4Y2C - chain A; structure by X-ray diffraction, 2.20 A resolution.

== Chain A ==
Molecule: Genome polyprotein
Organism: Mengo encephalomyocarditis virus
Notes: EC 3.6.1.15, 3.4.22.28, 2.7.7.48
Reference sequence: P12296 (POLG_ENMGO); residues 1-460 here correspond to UniProt positions 1834-2293 (UniProt number = residue number + 1833)
Chain sequence (460 residues; numbered 1 to 460; the number before each row is that of its first residue):
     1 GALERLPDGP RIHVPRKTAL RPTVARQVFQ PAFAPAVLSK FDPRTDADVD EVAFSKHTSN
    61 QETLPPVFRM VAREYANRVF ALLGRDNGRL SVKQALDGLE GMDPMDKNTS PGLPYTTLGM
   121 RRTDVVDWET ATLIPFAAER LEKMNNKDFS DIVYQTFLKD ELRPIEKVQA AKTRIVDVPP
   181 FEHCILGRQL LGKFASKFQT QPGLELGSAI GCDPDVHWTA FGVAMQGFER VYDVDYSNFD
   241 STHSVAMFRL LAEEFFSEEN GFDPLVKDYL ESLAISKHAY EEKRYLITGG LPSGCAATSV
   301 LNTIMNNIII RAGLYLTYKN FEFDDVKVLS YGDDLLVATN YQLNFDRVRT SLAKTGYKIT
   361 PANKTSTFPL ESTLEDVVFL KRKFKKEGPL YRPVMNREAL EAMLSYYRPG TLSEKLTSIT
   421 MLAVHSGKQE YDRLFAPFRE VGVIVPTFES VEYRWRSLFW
Construct notes: conflict Met-247 (Val2080 in P12296); engineered mutation Val-300 (Met2133 in P12296)
UniProt features mapped onto this chain:
  - active site (For RdRp activity): Asp-235, Asp-333
What the authors report for this chain:
  - mutagenesis - M300V: increased growth

== In short ==
Curated annotation (UniProt) lists active-site residues Asp-235 and Asp-333. The paper reports that M300V
increases growth.
Chain A is Genome polyprotein (Mengo encephalomyocarditis virus); the structure, M300V 3D polymerase mutant of
EMCV, was determined by X-ray diffraction together with 4Y2A, 4Y34 and 4Y3C from the same study.
